Entry 7VZ4 (electron microscopy, 1.89 A resolution); this record covers chains A and J of the 10 polymer chains in the assembly.

[Chain A]
Protein: Histone H3.1
From: Homo sapiens
UniProt: P68431 (H31_HUMAN); residues 1-135 here correspond to UniProt positions 2-136 (UniProt number = residue number + 1)
Chain sequence (139 residues; numbered -3 to 135; the number before each row is that of its first residue; numbers below 1 keep their minus sign (Gly-3 is residue -3)):
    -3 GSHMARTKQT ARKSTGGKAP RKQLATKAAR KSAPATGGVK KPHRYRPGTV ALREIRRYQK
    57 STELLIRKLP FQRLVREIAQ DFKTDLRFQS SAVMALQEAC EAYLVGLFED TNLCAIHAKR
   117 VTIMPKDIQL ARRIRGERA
Disordered / not traced: -3 to 38, 134-135
Sequence notes: expression tag (-3 to 0)
Curated features (UniProtKB/Swiss-Prot):
  - modified residue: Arg2 (Asymmetric dimethylarginine), Thr3 (Phosphothreonine), Lys4 (Allysine), Gln5 (5-glutamyl dopamine), Thr6 (Phosphothreonine), Arg8 (Citrulline), Lys9 (N6,N6,N6-trimethyllysine), Ser10 (ADP-ribosylserine), Thr11 (Phosphothreonine), Lys14 (N6-(2-hydroxyisobutyryl)lysine), Arg17 (Asymmetric dimethylarginine), Lys18 (N6-(2-hydroxyisobutyryl)lysine), Lys23 (N6-(2-hydroxyisobutyryl)lysine), Arg26 (Citrulline), Lys27 (N6,N6,N6-trimethyllysine), Ser28 (ADP-ribosylserine), Lys36 (N6,N6,N6-trimethyllysine), Lys37 (N6-methyllysine), Tyr41 (Phosphotyrosine), Lys56 (N6,N6,N6-trimethyllysine) and 8 more in UniProt
  - lipidation: Lys18 (N6-decanoyllysine)

[Chain J]
Molecule: 145-nt DNA strand
Sequence (145 nucleotides; each row starts with the number of its first residue; numbers below 1 keep their minus sign (DA-72 is residue -72)):
   -72 ATCACAATCC CGGTGCCGAG GCCGCTCAAT TGGTCGTAGA CAGCTCTAGC ACCGCTTAAA
   -12 CGCACGTACG GATTCCGTAC GTGCGTTTAA GCGGTGCTAG AGCTGTCTAC GACCAATTGA
    48 GCGGCCTCGG CACCGGGATT GTGAT

[How chain A and chain J interact]
Contacting residue pairs (27):
  His39(A) with DA-67(J), sugar contact
  Arg40(A) with DT9(J), hydrogen bond to the base; DG10(J), hydrogen bond to the sugar
  Tyr41(A) with DA-67(J), hydrogen bond to the sugar; DA-66(J), sugar contact; DT9(J), sugar contact; DG10(J), hydrogen bond to the phosphate
  Arg42(A) with DT9(J), phosphate contact
  Pro43(A) with DG8(J), phosphate contact; DT9(J), sugar contact
  Gly44(A) with DG8(J), hydrogen bond to the phosphate; DT9(J), hydrogen bond to the phosphate
  Thr45(A) with DT9(J), hydrogen bond to the phosphate
  Val46(A) with DT9(J), hydrogen bond to the phosphate; DG10(J), phosphate contact
  Ala47(A) with DT9(J), hydrogen bond to the phosphate
  Arg49(A) with DA-66(J), sugar contact
  Arg53(A) with DT-65(J), salt bridge to the phosphate
  Lys56(A) with DC-64(J), salt bridge to the phosphate
  Arg63(A) with DA17(J), phosphate contact; DG18(J), salt bridge to the phosphate
  Lys64(A) with DG18(J), hydrogen bond to the phosphate
  Leu65(A) with DA17(J), phosphate contact; DG18(J), hydrogen bond to the phosphate
  Pro66(A) with DA17(J), phosphate contact
  Arg69(A) with DA17(J), salt bridge to the phosphate
  Arg83(A) with DA26(J), hydrogen bond to the sugar
Interface residues without a listed pair, chain A (20 interface residues in all): Asp81, Lys115
Interface residues without a listed pair, chain J (13 interface residues in all): DG-2, DA-1, DG27

[In short]
20 residues of chain A face 13 of chain J across their interface, with 12 hydrogen bonds and 4 salt bridges.
Among the polar pairs are Arg40(A)-DT9(J), Arg40(A)-DG10(J) and Tyr41(A)-DA-67(J).
Chain A is Histone H3.1 (Homo sapiens) and chain J is a 145-nt DNA strand; the structure, Cryo-EM structure of
human nucleosome core particle composed of the Widom 601L DNA sequence, was determined by electron microscopy.
